Entry 4M14 (X-ray diffraction, 1.55 A resolution); this record covers chain A.

[Chain A]
Protein: Tyrosine-protein kinase ITK/TSK
From: Homo sapiens
Notes: EC 2.7.10.2
Reference sequence: Q08881 (ITK_HUMAN); residues 354-620 here = UniProt positions 354-620
Chain sequence (269 residues; row label = number of the first residue in the row):
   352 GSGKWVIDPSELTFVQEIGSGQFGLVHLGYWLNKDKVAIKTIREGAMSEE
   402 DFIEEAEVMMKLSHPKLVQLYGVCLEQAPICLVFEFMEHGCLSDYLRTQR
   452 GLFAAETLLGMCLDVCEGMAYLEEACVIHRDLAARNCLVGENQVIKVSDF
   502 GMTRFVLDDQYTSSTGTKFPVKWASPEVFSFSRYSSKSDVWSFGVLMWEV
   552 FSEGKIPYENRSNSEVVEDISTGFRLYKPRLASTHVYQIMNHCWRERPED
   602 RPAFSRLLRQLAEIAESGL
Disordered / not traced: 352-354, 618-620
Differences from the reference sequence: expression tag (352-353); conflict Arg-596 (Lys in Q08881)
Small-molecule neighbours:
  - QWS (4-(carbamoylamino)-1-[7-(propan-2-yloxy)naphthalen-1-yl]-1H-pyrazole-3-carboxamide), molecule 1: Trp-356, Phe-403, Glu-406, Ala-407, Met-410, Met-411, Leu-413, Val-419, Gln-420, Leu-421, Tyr-422, Gly-423, Val-424, Phe-435, Val-498, Ser-499, Asp-500, Phe-501, Gly-502, Arg-505, Phe-506
  - QWS, molecule 2: Ile-369, Gly-370, Ser-371, Gly-372, Val-377, Ala-389, Lys-391, Val-419, Phe-435, Glu-436, Phe-437, Met-438, Glu-439, His-440, Gly-441, Cys-442, Leu-489
Curated features (UniProtKB/Swiss-Prot):
  - active site: Asp-482 (Proton acceptor)
  - binding site (ATP): Ile-369 to Val-377, Lys-391
  - modified residue: Tyr-512 (Phosphotyrosine), Ser-565 (Phosphoserine)
  - natural variant: Arg-451 (R451Q: In a gastric adenocarcinoma sample)

[In short]
Ligands of chain A: compound QWS. Curated annotation (UniProt) lists active-site residue Asp-482 and 10
ATP-binding residues.
Chain A is Tyrosine-protein kinase ITK/TSK (Homo sapiens); the structure, Crystal structure of ITK in complex
with compound 9 [4-(carbamoylamino)-1-[7-(propan-2-yloxy)naphthalen-1-yl]-1H-pyrazole-3-carboxamide], was
determined by X-ray diffraction, deposited together with 4M0Y, 4M0Z, 4M12, 4M13 and 4M15.
